PDB entry 4C3Y | X-ray diffraction, 2.30 A resolution | chains A and C of the 4 polymer chains in the assembly

== Chain A (and C) ==
Name: 3-ketosteroid dehydrogenase
Source organism: Rhodococcus erythropolis
Notes: EC 1.3.99.4; chain C of this document is another copy of the same molecule, construct and numbering; everything in this record applies to it too
UniProtKB: Q9RA02 (Q9RA02_RHOER); residues 1-510 here = UniProt positions 1-510
Amino-acid sequence (530 residues; row label = number of the first residue in the row; numbers below 1 keep their minus sign (Met-19 is residue -19)):
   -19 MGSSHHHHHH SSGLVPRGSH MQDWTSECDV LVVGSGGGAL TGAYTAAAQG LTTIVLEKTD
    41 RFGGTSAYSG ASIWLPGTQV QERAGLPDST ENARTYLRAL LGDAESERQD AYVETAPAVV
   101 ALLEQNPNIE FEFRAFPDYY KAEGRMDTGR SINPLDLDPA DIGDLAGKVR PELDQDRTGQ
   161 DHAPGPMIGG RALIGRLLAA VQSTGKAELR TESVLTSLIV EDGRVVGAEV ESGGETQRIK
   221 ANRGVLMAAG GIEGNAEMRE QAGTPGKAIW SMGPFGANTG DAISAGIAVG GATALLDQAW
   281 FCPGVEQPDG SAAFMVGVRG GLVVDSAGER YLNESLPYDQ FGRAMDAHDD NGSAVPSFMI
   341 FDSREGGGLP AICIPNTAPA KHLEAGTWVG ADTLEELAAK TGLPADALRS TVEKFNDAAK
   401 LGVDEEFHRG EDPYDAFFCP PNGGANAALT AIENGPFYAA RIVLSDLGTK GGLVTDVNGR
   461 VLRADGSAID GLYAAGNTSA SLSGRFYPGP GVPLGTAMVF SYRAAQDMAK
Disordered / not traced: -19 to 2 (chain C: -19 to 2, 421-423)
Differences from the reference sequence: expression tag (-19 to 0)
Metal / ion sites: Na+: Asp154, Gln155, Gln160 (shared with 3 residues of chain B)
Small-molecule neighbours:
  - androsta-1,4-diene-3,17-dione (ANB): Gly50, Ser52, Phe116, Tyr119, Phe294, Val296, Tyr318, Ile354, Leu447, Tyr487, Pro490, Gly491, Pro493
  - FAD (flavin-adenine dinucleotide): Val13, Gly14, Ser15, Gly16, Leu36, Glu37, Lys38, Thr39, Gly43, Gly44, Thr45, Ser46, Tyr48, Ser49, Gly50, Ala51, Ser52, Leu153, Ser193, Val194, Leu195, Ala228, Ala229, Gly230, Met252, Ala257, Asn258, Asp261, Trp280, Phe294, Ile354, Leu447, Gly476, Asn477, Tyr487, Gly491, Val492, Pro493, Leu494, Gly495
Reported in the primary citation:
  - binding site for androsta-1,4-diene-3,17-dione: Phe116, Tyr119, Tyr318, Tyr487, Gly491
  - contacts within the chain: Tyr119-Tyr318 (hydrogen bond)
  - catalytic residues: Tyr318, Tyr487, Gly491
  - catalytic residues: Tyr119 (proposed by the authors, not directly observed)
  - mutagenesis - Y318F: abolished catalytic activity
  - mutagenesis - Y119F, Y487F: decreased catalytic activity

== Interface between chain A and chain C ==
Residue-residue contacts (11):
  Glu62(A) with Ala140(C); Asp141(C)
  Arg63(A) with Pro107(C); Asn108(C); Asp141(C)
  Ala64(A) with Asp141(C)
  Gly65(A) with Ala140(C); Asp141(C), hydrogen bond (backbone-side chain)
  Glu104(A) with Pro107(C)
  Pro107(A) with Gln105(C)
  Glu110(A) with Pro107(C)

== Summary ==
7 residues of chain A face 5 of chain C across their interface; the contacts include 1 hydrogen bond. Its one
hydrogen-bonded contact is Gly65(A)-Asp141(C). Bound to chain A: flavin-adenine dinucleotide and
androsta-1,4-diene-3,17-dione. From the paper: catalytic residues Tyr318(A), Tyr487(A) and Gly491(A) among
others; Y119F and Y487F of chain A reduce catalytic activity.
Chain A and chain C are both 3-ketosteroid dehydrogenase (Rhodococcus erythropolis); the structure, Crystal
structure of 3-ketosteroid delta1-dehydrogenase from Rhodococcus erythropolis SQ1 in complex with
1,4-androstadiene-3,17- dione, was determined by X-ray diffraction, deposited together with 4C3X.
